PDB entry 8T5F | X-ray diffraction, 1.99 A resolution | chains C and B of the 3 polymer chains in the assembly

# Chain C (and B)
Protein: Parathyroid hormone
Notes: chain B of this document is another copy of the same molecule, construct and numbering; everything in this record applies to it too
UniProtKB: P01270 (PTHY_HUMAN); residues 145-178 here correspond to UniProt positions 32-65 (UniProt number = residue number - 113)
Amino-acid sequence (34 residues; numbered 145 to 178; the number before each row is that of its first residue):
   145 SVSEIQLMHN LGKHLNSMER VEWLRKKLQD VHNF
Unresolved in the structure: 178 (chain B: fully traced)

# Interface between chain C and chain B
Residue-residue contacts - 5 pairs, chain C then chain B:
  S147(C) - L151(B)
  L151(C) - L151(B)  hydrophobic
  L151(C) - M152(B)  hydrophobic
  M152(C) - L155(B)  hydrophobic
  L155(C) - L155(B)  hydrophobic
Other interface residues (no listed pair), chain C (5 interface residues in all): E148
Other interface residues (no listed pair), chain B (4 interface residues in all): E148

# Overview
The interface between chain C and chain B involves 5 residues on one side and 4 on the other.
Chain C and chain B are both Parathyroid hormone; the structure, De novo design of high-affinity protein
binders to bioactive helical peptides, was determined by X-ray diffraction together with 8GJG, 8GJI and 8T5E
from the same study.
